PDB entry 6PDY | electron microscopy, 3.70 A resolution | chains F and E of the 7 polymer chains in the assembly

Chain F (and E):
Name: Membrane-spanning ATPase-like protein
Source organism: Chaetomium thermophilum
Notes: chain E of this document is another copy of the same molecule, construct and numbering; everything in this record applies to it too
UniProt: G0S654 (G0S654_CHATD); residues 31-411 here = UniProt positions 31-411
Chain sequence (383 residues; numbered 29 to 411; the number before each row is that of its first residue):
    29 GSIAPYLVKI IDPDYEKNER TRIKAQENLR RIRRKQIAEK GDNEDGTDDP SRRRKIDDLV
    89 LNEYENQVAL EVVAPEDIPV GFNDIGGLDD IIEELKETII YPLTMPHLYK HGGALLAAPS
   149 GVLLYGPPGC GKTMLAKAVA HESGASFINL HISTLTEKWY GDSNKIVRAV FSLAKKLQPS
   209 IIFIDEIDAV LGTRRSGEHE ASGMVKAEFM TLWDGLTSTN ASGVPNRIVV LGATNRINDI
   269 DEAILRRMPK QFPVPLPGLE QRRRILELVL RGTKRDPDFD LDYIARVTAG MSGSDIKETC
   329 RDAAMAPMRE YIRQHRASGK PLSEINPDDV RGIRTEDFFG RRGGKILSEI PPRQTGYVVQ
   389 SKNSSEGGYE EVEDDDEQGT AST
Unresolved in the structure: 29-89, 219-229, 245-250, 343-411 (chain E: 29-43, 66-85, 343-411)
Sequence notes: expression tag (29-30)
Small-molecule neighbours: ADP (adenosine-5'-diphosphate): Asp242, Arg274, Arg275
From the paper describing this entry:
  - mutagenesis - W187A, Y188A, L244A, L244E: decreased growth

Chain F / chain E interface:
Pairs across the interface - 49 pairs, chain F then chain E:
  Tyr92(F) - Lys186(E)
  Glu125(F) - Arg337(E)  salt bridge
  Tyr129(F) - Ile340(E)
  Tyr137(F) - Met333(E)  hydrogen bond
  Tyr137(F) - Met336(E)  hydrophobic
  Leu143(F) - Val297(E)
  Leu143(F) - Leu298(E)  hydrophobic
  Leu143(F) - Thr301(E)
  Leu143(F) - Arg329(E)
  Leu144(F) - Met333(E)  hydrophobic
  Ala145(F) - Arg329(E)
  Pro147(F) - Arg329(E)
  Trp187(F) - Lys186(E)
  Tyr188(F) - Thr184(E)
  Tyr188(F) - Glu185(E)
  Tyr188(F) - His227(E)
  Tyr188(F) - Ala229(E)  hydrophobic
  Tyr188(F) - Ser230(E)  hydrogen bond (side chain-backbone)
  Gly189(F) - Thr184(E)  hydrogen bond (backbone-side chain)
  Gly189(F) - Glu185(E)
  Asn192(F) - Ile180(E)
  Asn192(F) - Ser181(E)
  Asn192(F) - Thr184(E)
  Lys193(F) - Ser181(E)  hydrogen bond (backbone-side chain)
  Lys193(F) - Thr184(E)
  Lys193(F) - Glu185(E)  salt bridge
  Met232(F) - Ile180(E)  hydrophobic
  Ala235(F) - Glu214(E)
  Ala235(F) - Ala217(E)  hydrophobic
  Glu236(F) - Glu214(E)
  Met238(F) - Glu214(E)
  Thr239(F) - Asp213(E)
  Thr239(F) - Glu214(E)  hydrogen bond
  Leu240(F) - His179(E)
  Gly243(F) - Lys165(E)  hydrogen bond (backbone-side chain)
  Leu244(F) - Lys165(E)
  Leu244(F) - Phe175(E)  hydrophobic
  Leu244(F) - Asn177(E)
  Leu244(F) - Phe211(E)  hydrophobic
  Gly251(F) - Asp105(E)  hydrogen bond (backbone-backbone)
  Gly251(F) - Pro107(E)
  Glu270(F) - Pro156(E)
  Ala271(F) - Pro156(E)  hydrophobic
  Arg274(F) - Pro156(E)
  Arg274(F) - Gly157(E)
  Arg274(F) - Ser322(E)  hydrogen bond
  Arg274(F) - Asp323(E)
  Pro277(F) - Glu326(E)
  Lys278(F) - Asp330(E)  salt bridge
Also at the interface, not in a pair above, chain F (29 interface residues in all): Glu122, Arg196
Also at the interface, not in a pair above, chain E (36 interface residues in all): Ile106, Ala164, Val233, Ala332

Summary:
29 residues of chain F face 36 of chain E across their interface; the contacts include 8 hydrogen bonds and 3
salt bridges. Among the polar pairs are Glu125(F)-Arg337(E), Lys193(F)-Glu185(E) and Lys278(F)-Asp330(E).
Chain F binds ADP. The paper reports that W187A, Y188A and L244A of chain F, among others, reduce growth.
Both chains are Membrane-spanning ATPase-like protein (Chaetomium thermophilum). Entry 6PDY (Msp1-substrate
complex in open conformation) was determined by electron microscopy, deposited together with 6PDW and 6PE0.
